Entry 4KPS (X-ray diffraction, 2.59 A resolution); this record covers chains C and D of the 6 polymer chains in the assembly.

[Chain C]
Name: Hemagglutinin
From: Influenza A virus
Notes: fragment: HA1 chain
Reference sequence: P13103 (HEMA_I77AF); residues 6-327 here correspond to UniProt positions 19-340 (UniProt number = residue number + 13)
Sequence (324 residues; numbered 4 to 327; the number before each row is that of its first residue):
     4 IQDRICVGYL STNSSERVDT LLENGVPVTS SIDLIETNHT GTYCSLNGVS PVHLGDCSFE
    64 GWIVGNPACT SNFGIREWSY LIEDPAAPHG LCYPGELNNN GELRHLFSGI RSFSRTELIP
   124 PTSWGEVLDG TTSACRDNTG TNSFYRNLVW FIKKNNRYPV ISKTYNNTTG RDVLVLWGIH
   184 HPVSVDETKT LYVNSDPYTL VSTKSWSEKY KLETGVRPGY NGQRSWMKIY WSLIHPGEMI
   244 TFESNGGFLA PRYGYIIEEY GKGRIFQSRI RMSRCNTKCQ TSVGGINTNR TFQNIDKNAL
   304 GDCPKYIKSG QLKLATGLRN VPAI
Differences from the reference sequence: expression tag (4-5)
Cystine bridges: Cys47-Cys278, Cys60-Cys72, Cys95-Cys138, Cys282-Cys306
UniProt features mapped onto this chain:
  - glycosylation (N-linked (GlcNAc...) asparagine): Asn16, Asn41, Asn169, Asn170, Asn292
Reported in the primary citation:
  - binding site for N-acetyl-alpha-neuraminic acid: Thr135, Gln226, Ser228
  - specificity-determining residues: Val186
  - mutagenesis - V186N: decreased binding to avian receptor analog
  - mutagenesis - V186N: increased binding to human receptor analog

[Chain D]
Name: Hemagglutinin
From: Influenza A virus
Notes: fragment: HA2 chain
Reference sequence: P13103 (HEMA_I77AF); residues 2-166 here correspond to UniProt positions 345-509 (UniProt number = residue number + 343)
Sequence (165 residues; numbered 2 to 166; the number before each row is that of its first residue):
     2 LFGAIAGFIE GGWPGLINGW YGFQHQNEQG TGIAADKEST QKAIDQITTK INNIIDKMNG
    62 NYDSIRGEFN QVEKRINMLA DRIDDAVTDI WSYNAKLLVL LENDKTLDMH DANVKNLHEQ
   122 VRRELKDNAI DEGNGCFELL HKCNDSCMET IRNGTYDHTE YAEES
Cystine bridges: Cys144-Cys148
UniProt features mapped onto this chain:
  - glycosylation (N-linked (GlcNAc...) asparagine): Asn145, Asn154

[How chain C and chain D interact]
Residue-residue contacts (129):
  Gln5(C) with Glu139(D); Leu140(D); His142(D)
  Asp6(C) with Gln27(D); Asn28(D); Glu29(D); Glu139(D); Leu140(D), hydrogen bond (backbone-backbone); Lys143(D), salt bridge; Cys144(D), hydrogen bond (side chain-backbone)
  Arg7(C) with His26(D); Gln27(D), hydrogen bond (backbone-backbone); Glu133(D), salt bridge; Cys137(D); Phe138(D); Leu140(D); Met149(D)
  Ile8(C) with Gln25(D); Gly136(D); Cys137(D); Phe138(D), hydrogen bond (backbone-backbone); Leu140(D); Ile152(D), hydrophobic
  Cys9(C) with Trp14(D); Gly23(D); Phe24(D); Gln25(D), hydrogen bond (backbone-backbone); Gly136(D); Cys137(D), disulfide
  Val10(C) with Ile10(D); Trp14(D); Gly23(D); Val115(D); Leu118(D), hydrophobic; His119(D); Gly136(D), hydrogen bond (backbone-backbone)
  Gly11(C) with Trp14(D); Tyr22(D); Gly23(D), hydrogen bond (backbone-backbone)
  Tyr12(C) with Ile6(D), hydrophobic; Ala7(D), hydrogen bond (side chain-backbone); Ile10(D), hydrogen bond (side chain-backbone); Glu11(D); Gly12(D), hydrogen bond (side chain-backbone); Gly13(D); Trp14(D), hydrogen bond (backbone-backbone); Leu17(D); Trp21(D)
  Leu13(C) with Leu17(D); Gly20(D); Trp21(D), hydrogen bond (backbone-backbone)
  Ser14(C) with Gly13(D); Trp14(D), hydrogen bond (backbone-backbone); Pro15(D)
  Val21(C) with Asn104(D)
  Asp22(C) with Leu101(D); Asn104(D), hydrogen bond (backbone-side chain)
  Thr23(C) with Leu101(D); Asn104(D); Asp105(D)
  Leu24(C) with Leu101(D), hydrogen bond (backbone-backbone); Leu102(D), hydrophobic
  Leu25(C) with Asp105(D)
  Val29(C) with Leu108(D), hydrophobic
  Val31(C) with Leu108(D), hydrophobic
  Ile35(C) with Ile52(D), hydrophobic
  Leu37(C) with Val100(D), hydrophobic
  Asn103(C) with Asn71(D), hydrogen bond
  Gly104(C) with Glu69(D); Asn71(D); Glu74(D)
  Arg107(C) with Glu69(D)
  His108(C) with Gly68(D); Glu69(D), hydrogen bond (side chain-backbone)
  Arg267(C) with Ser65(D); Arg67(D); Glu69(D)
  Ile268(C) with Glu69(D), hydrogen bond (backbone-side chain)
  Asn292(C) with Ile56(D)
  Thr294(C) with Ile56(D); Met59(D)
  Phe295(C) with Met59(D), hydrophobic; Ala96(D), hydrophobic
  Lys300(C) with Ser65(D), hydrogen bond (backbone-side chain)
  Asn301(C) with Ser65(D); Arg67(D), hydrogen bond
  Ala302(C) with Asp64(D); Ser65(D), hydrogen bond (backbone-side chain)
  Leu303(C) with Asp64(D)
  Gly304(C) with Asp64(D), hydrogen bond (backbone-side chain)
  Cys306(C) with Tyr63(D)
  Lys308(C) with Met59(D); Tyr63(D); Val88(D); Thr89(D), hydrogen bond; Trp92(D)
  Tyr309(C) with Thr89(D)
  Ile310(C) with Trp92(D), hydrophobic; Ser93(D); Ala96(D), hydrophobic
  Lys311(C) with Asp86(D), salt bridge; Asp90(D), salt bridge; Ser93(D), hydrogen bond (backbone-side chain); Lys97(D), hydrogen bond (backbone-side chain)
  Ser312(C) with Lys97(D)
  Lys316(C) with Val100(D); Asn104(D), hydrogen bond (backbone-side chain)
  Leu317(C) with Ile52(D), hydrophobic; Val100(D), hydrophobic; Asn104(D)
  Ala318(C) with Asn104(D), hydrogen bond (backbone-side chain); Thr107(D)
  Thr319(C) with Trp21(D); Ile48(D); His111(D), hydrogen bond (backbone-side chain)
  Gly320(C) with Thr107(D); Leu108(D); His111(D), hydrogen bond (backbone-side chain)
  Leu321(C) with Ile6(D), hydrophobic; Trp21(D); His111(D)
  Val324(C) with Glu11(D); Gly13(D), hydrogen bond (backbone-backbone)
  Pro325(C) with Gly12(D); Gly13(D), hydrogen bond (backbone-backbone)
  Ala326(C) with Gly13(D); Pro15(D)
  Ile327(C) with Glu11(D); Gly12(D)
Interface residues without a listed pair, chain C (55 interface residues in all): Ile4, Thr32, Ser111, Pro307, Leu315, Arg322
Interface residues without a listed pair, chain D (69 interface residues in all): Ala5, Ile55, Leu98, Glu103, Val122, Leu126, Leu141, Arg153
Inter-chain disulfides: Cys9(C)-Cys137(D)

[Overview]
55 residues of chain C face 69 of chain D across their interface; the contacts include 1 disulfide bond, 31
hydrogen bonds and 4 salt bridges. Polar pairs include Asp6(C)-Lys143(D), Arg7(C)-Glu133(D) and
Lys311(C)-Asp86(D). The paper reports a binding site for N-acetyl-alpha-neuraminic acid at Thr135(C),
Gln226(C) and Ser228(C); V186N of chain C reduces binding to avian receptor analog.
Here chain C is Hemagglutinin and chain D is Hemagglutinin, both from Influenza A virus. Entry 4KPS (Structure
and receptor binding specificity of the hemagglutinin H13 from avian influenza A virus H13N6) was determined
by X-ray diffraction, deposited together with 4KPQ.
